PDB entry 8K9E | electron microscopy, 3.33 A resolution | chains B and C of the 8 polymer chains in the assembly

[Chain B]
Molecule: Fe-S-cluster-containing hydrogenase components 1-like protein
Organism: Chloroflexus aurantiacus (strain ATCC 29366 / DSM 635 / J-10-fl)
Reference sequence: A9WEV3 (A9WEV3_CHLAA); residues 1-1029 here = UniProt positions 1-1029
Sequence (1029 residues; numbered 1 to 1029; the number before each row is that of its first residue):
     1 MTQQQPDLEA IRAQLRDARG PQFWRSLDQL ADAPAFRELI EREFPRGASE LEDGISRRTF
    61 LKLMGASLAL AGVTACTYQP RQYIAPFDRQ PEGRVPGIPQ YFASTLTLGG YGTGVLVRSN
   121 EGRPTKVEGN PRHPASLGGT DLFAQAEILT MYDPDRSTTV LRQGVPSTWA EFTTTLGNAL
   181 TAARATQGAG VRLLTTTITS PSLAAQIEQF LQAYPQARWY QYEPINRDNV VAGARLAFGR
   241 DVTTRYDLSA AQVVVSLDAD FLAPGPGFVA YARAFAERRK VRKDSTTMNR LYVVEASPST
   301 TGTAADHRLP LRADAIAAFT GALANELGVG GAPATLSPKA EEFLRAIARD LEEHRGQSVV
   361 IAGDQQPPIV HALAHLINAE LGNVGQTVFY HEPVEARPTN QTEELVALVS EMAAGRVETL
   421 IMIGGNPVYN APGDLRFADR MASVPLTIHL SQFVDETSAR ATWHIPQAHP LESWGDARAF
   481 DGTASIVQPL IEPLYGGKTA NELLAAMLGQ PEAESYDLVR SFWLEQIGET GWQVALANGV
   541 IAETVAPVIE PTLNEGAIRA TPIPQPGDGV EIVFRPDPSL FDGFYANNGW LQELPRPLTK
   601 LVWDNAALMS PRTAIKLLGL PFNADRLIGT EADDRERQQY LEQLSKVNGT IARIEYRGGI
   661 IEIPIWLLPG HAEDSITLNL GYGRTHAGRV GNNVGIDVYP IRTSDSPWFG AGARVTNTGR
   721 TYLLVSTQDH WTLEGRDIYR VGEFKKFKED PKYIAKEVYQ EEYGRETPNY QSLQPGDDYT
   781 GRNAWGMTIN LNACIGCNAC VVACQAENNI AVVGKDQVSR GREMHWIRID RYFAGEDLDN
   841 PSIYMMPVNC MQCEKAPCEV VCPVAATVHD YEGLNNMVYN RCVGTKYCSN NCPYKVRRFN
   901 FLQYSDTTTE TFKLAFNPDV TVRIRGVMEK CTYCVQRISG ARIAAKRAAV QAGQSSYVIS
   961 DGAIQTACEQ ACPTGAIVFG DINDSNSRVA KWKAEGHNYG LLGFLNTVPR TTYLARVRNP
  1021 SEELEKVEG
Not modelled in the structure: 1-75, 1027-1029
Bound ions: 4Fe-4S cluster Fe site 1: Cys794, Cys797, Cys800, Cys972; 4Fe-4S cluster Fe site 2: Cys804, Cys931, Cys934, Cys968; 4Fe-4S cluster Fe site 3: Cys850, Cys853, Cys858, Cys892; 3Fe-4S cluster Fe: Cys862, Cys882, Cys888
Residues lining bound ligands:
  - 3Fe-4S cluster (F3S): Val861, Cys862, Pro863, Val864, Ala866, Thr867, Met877, Cys882, Val883, Gly884, Thr885, Lys886, Tyr887, Cys888, Arg897, Phe899, Met928
  - heme c (HEC), molecule 1: Tyr78, Ala865, Val868, Val878, Asn880, Arg881
  - heme c (HEC), molecule 2: Arg942, Ile943, Lys946
  - 4Fe-4S cluster (SF4), molecule 1: Met787, Cys804, Asn808, Trp826, Ile827, Asn849, Cys931, Thr932, Tyr933, Cys934, Thr966, Ala967, Cys968
  - 4Fe-4S cluster (SF4), molecule 2: Cys794, Ile795, Gly796, Cys797, Asn798, Ala799, Cys800, Ile829, Pro847, Cys972, Pro973, Thr974, Ile977
  - 4Fe-4S cluster (SF4), molecule 3: Cys850, Met851, Gln852, Cys853, Ala856, Pro857, Cys858, Asn875, Cys892, Pro893, Tyr894, Val896, Arg897, Lys930
Reported in the primary citation:
  - post-translational modification sites: Cys76

[Chain C]
Molecule: Polysulphide reductase NrfD
Organism: Chloroflexus aurantiacus (strain ATCC 29366 / DSM 635 / J-10-fl)
Reference sequence: A9WEV4 (A9WEV4_CHLAA); numbering as in UniProt (aligned over 1-486)
Sequence (486 residues; row label = number of the first residue in the row):
     1 MAQAQPLRTR PQDDGEAYLL PGETYTSISA KIGDVPLTPP LKTPKGWLAG FSVAFFMLMI
    61 FFVSVTWLFI RGVGIWGINI PVGWGMDIIN FVWWIGIGHA GTLISAILLL LNQGWRNSIN
   121 RFAEAMTLFA VACAGLYPIL HLGRPWLFYW LIPYPNTHGM WPQFRSALAW DVFAISTYAT
   181 VSLVFWLVGL IPDFATLRDR AKNIWVKRLY GIAALGWRGS ARHWHRYEMA SILLAGLSTP
   241 LVVSVHSIIS LDFAISQVPG WQVTVFPPYF VAGAVFAGFA MVLLLMIPVR TFYGFENYIT
   301 LHHLDVMAKV MLTTGMIVVY GYFMEVFASL YSGNEFEEYL LYNRLFGPSS WAYWGLLFCN
   361 AVAIQPLWFK KVRQNIPALL IISLIVSVGM WLERYVIIVI SLERDFLPSS WDIYIPTIWD
   421 WSLYIGTFGL FFTLLFLFIR VLPMINIFEM RLFLYQETEK AKQRAGHGAH GHGHEQSPAH
   481 GAATAD
Not modelled in the structure: 1-15, 465-486
Residues lining bound ligands:
  - heme c (HEC): Trp150, His158, Met160
  - pe(15:0/15:0) (JL3; [(2R)-3-[2-azanylethoxy(oxidanyl)phosphoryl]oxy-2-pentadecanoyloxy-propyl] pentadecanoate): Leu103, Ile107, Leu110, Leu111, Asn112, Gln113, Val243
  - pe(16:0/14:0) (JLQ; [(2R)-3-[2-azanylethoxy(oxidanyl)phosphoryl]oxy-2-tetradecanoyloxy-propyl] hexadecanoate): Tyr18, Leu108, Leu111, Gln113, Trp115, Ala272, His302, Val306, Lys309, Val310, Thr313, Thr314, Ile317
  - JM9 (1,3-bis(13-methyltetradecanoyloxy)propan-2-yl pentadecanoate): Leu110, Met229, Ile232, Leu233, Gly236, Leu237, Thr239, Pro240, Val243, Ser244
Reported in the primary citation:
  - catalytic residues: His141, Asp171 (proposed by the authors, not directly observed)

[Chain B / chain C interface]
Residue-residue contacts - 102 pairs, chain B then chain C:
  Arg635(B) with Glu335(C), salt bridge; Tyr339(C)
  Gln639(B) with Tyr342(C), hydrogen bond
  Glu642(B) with Arg404(C), salt bridge
  Gln728(B) with Ser409(C); Trp411(C)
  Asp729(B) with Trp411(C); Asp412(C)
  His730(B) with Pro408(C); Trp411(C)
  Thr732(B) with Pro408(C)
  Leu733(B) with Pro408(C), hydrophobic
  Glu734(B) with Glu335(C); Pro408(C); Trp411(C)
  Arg736(B) with Phe336(C); Tyr339(C); Asp405(C), hydrogen bond (side chain-backbone); Phe406(C), hydrogen bond (side chain-backbone); Trp411(C)
  Ile738(B) with Leu407(C), hydrophobic
  Arg820(B) with Asn79(C)
  Gly821(B) with Asn79(C); Ile80(C), hydrogen bond (backbone-backbone); Asp412(C)
  Arg822(B) with Gly74(C), hydrogen bond (side chain-backbone); Trp76(C), hydrogen bond (side chain-backbone); Ile78(C), hydrogen bond (side chain-backbone)
  Arg828(B) with Leu407(C); Ser409(C)
  Asp830(B) with Ser409(C), hydrogen bond
  Tyr832(B) with Ser409(C), hydrogen bond
  Glu859(B) with Gln163(C), hydrogen bond (backbone-side chain)
  Val860(B) with Gln163(C), hydrogen bond (backbone-side chain); Ser166(C)
  Val861(B) with Ser166(C)
  Cys862(B) with Gln163(C), hydrogen bond (backbone-side chain)
  Pro863(B) with Leu151(C), hydrophobic; Pro162(C); Gln163(C), hydrogen bond (backbone-backbone); Ser166(C); Leu168(C), hydrophobic
  Val864(B) with Trp150(C), hydrophobic; Leu151(C), hydrophobic; Met160(C)
  Tyr879(B) with Arg144(C), hydrogen bond (backbone-side chain)
  Asn880(B) with Arg144(C), hydrogen bond (backbone-side chain); Trp150(C)
  Arg881(B) with Trp150(C); Met160(C); Trp161(C)
  Cys882(B) with Arg144(C), hydrogen bond (backbone-side chain)
  Val883(B) with Leu142(C); Arg144(C), hydrogen bond (backbone-backbone); Leu147(C); Trp150(C), hydrophobic
  Gly884(B) with Leu142(C)
  Thr885(B) with Trp84(C), hydrogen bond (backbone-side chain); His141(C); Leu142(C); Leu168(C)
  Lys886(B) with Ile78(C); Gly83(C); His141(C), hydrogen bond (side chain-backbone)
  Tyr887(B) with Trp84(C), hydrophobic; Leu168(C), hydrophobic; Asp252(C), hydrogen bond (side chain-backbone)
  Ser889(B) with Ile80(C), hydrogen bond (side chain-backbone)
  Asn890(B) with Pro81(C); Gly83(C), hydrogen bond (side chain-backbone); Trp84(C); Val258(C); Leu402(C)
  Asn891(B) with Ser256(C); Gln257(C), hydrogen bond (side chain-backbone)
  Pro893(B) with Phe406(C)
  Tyr894(B) with Leu407(C), hydrophobic
  Lys895(B) with Pro81(C); Asp405(C), salt bridge; Ser410(C)
  Arg897(B) with Ile80(C)
  Arg898(B) with Ile80(C)
  Phe899(B) with Val73(C), hydrophobic; Ile80(C)
  Phe901(B) with Val73(C); Gly74(C), hydrogen bond (backbone-backbone); Ile78(C), hydrophobic; Asn79(C); Ile80(C), hydrophobic
  Leu902(B) with Arg71(C); Gly74(C)
  Arg925(B) with Ile70(C); Arg71(C); Gly72(C); Arg144(C)
  Gly926(B) with Gly143(C); Arg144(C)
  Val927(B) with Arg144(C)
  Leu1002(B) with Phe406(C), hydrophobic
  Phe1004(B) with Phe336(C), hydrophobic; Phe406(C), hydrophobic
  Leu1005(B) with Gln257(C)
Other interface residues (no listed pair), chain B (56 interface residues in all): Gly735, Glu823, Pro857, Ala865, Ile924, Leu1001, Thr1007
Other interface residues (no listed pair), chain C (50 interface residues in all): Phe69, Gly77, Arg165, Ala169, Ile255, Trp261, Thr417

[In short]
56 residues of chain B face 50 of chain C across their interface; the contacts include 24 hydrogen bonds and 3
salt bridges. Polar pairs include Arg635(B)-Glu335(C), Glu642(B)-Arg404(C) and Lys895(B)-Asp405(C). One heme c
molecule is bound between chain B and chain C. The paper reports catalytic residues His141(C) and Asp171(C); a
modification site at Cys76(B).
Here chain B is Fe-S-cluster-containing hydrogenase components 1-like protein and chain C is Polysulphide
reductase NrfD, both from Chloroflexus aurantiacus (strain ATCC 29366 / DSM 635 / J-10-fl). Entry 8K9E
(Cryo-EM structure of the photosynthetic alternative complex III from Chloroflexus aurantiacus at 3.3
angstrom) was determined by electron microscopy, deposited together with 8K9F and 8X2J.
